Entry 2XTD (X-ray diffraction, 3.20 A resolution); this record covers chains A and B.

Chain A (and B):
Molecule: TBL1 F-box-like/wd repeat-containing protein TBL1X
Source organism: Homo sapiens
Notes: fragment: n-terminal tetramerisation domain, residues 1-71; chain B of this document is another copy of the same molecule, construct and numbering; everything in this record applies to it too
Reference sequence: O60907 (TBL1X_HUMAN); residue numbers follow UniProt; this construct covers 1-71
Amino-acid sequence (71 residues; row label = number of the first residue in the row):
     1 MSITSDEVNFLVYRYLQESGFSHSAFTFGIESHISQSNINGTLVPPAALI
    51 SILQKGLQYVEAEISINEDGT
Unresolved in the structure: 69-71 (chain B: 1, 66-71)
From the paper describing this entry:
  - mutagenesis - V60N: abolished signaling
  - mutagenesis - V60N: decreased binding to SMRT-GPS2 chimera

Interface between chain A and chain B:
Contacting residue pairs - 53 pairs, chain A then chain B:
  M1(A) - L57(B)
  I3(A) - Q54(B)
  I3(A) - L57(B)  hydrophobic
  V8(A) - Y15(B)
  N9(A) - Y15(B)  hydrogen bond
  N9(A) - F21(B)
  V12(A) - V12(B)  hydrophobic
  V12(A) - L49(B)  hydrophobic
  Y15(A) - S5(B)
  Y15(A) - V8(B)
  Y15(A) - N9(B)  hydrogen bond
  L16(A) - F28(B)  hydrophobic
  F21(A) - N9(B)
  F21(A) - F28(B)  hydrophobic
  F21(A) - E31(B)
  F21(A) - S32(B)
  S22(A) - E31(B)  hydrogen bond (backbone-side chain)
  H23(A) - T27(B)
  H23(A) - E31(B)  hydrogen bond (backbone-side chain)
  S24(A) - T27(B)
  S24(A) - F28(B)  hydrogen bond (side chain-backbone)
  S24(A) - E31(B)  hydrogen bond
  T27(A) - H23(B)
  T27(A) - S24(B)
  T27(A) - T27(B)
  F28(A) - L16(B)  hydrophobic
  F28(A) - F21(B)  hydrophobic
  F28(A) - S24(B)  hydrogen bond (backbone-side chain)
  E31(A) - F21(B)
  E31(A) - S22(B)  hydrogen bond (side chain-backbone)
  E31(A) - H23(B)  hydrogen bond (side chain-backbone)
  E31(A) - S24(B)  hydrogen bond
  L49(A) - L53(B)  hydrophobic
  I52(A) - L53(B)
  I52(A) - G56(B)
  L53(A) - L11(B)  hydrophobic
  L53(A) - L49(B)  hydrophobic
  L53(A) - I52(B)
  L53(A) - L53(B)  hydrophobic
  Q54(A) - S2(B)  hydrogen bond (side chain-backbone)
  Q54(A) - I3(B)
  K55(A) - Y59(B)
  K55(A) - V60(B)
  K55(A) - E63(B)  salt bridge
  G56(A) - I52(B)
  G56(A) - K55(B)
  G56(A) - G56(B)
  L57(A) - I52(B)  hydrophobic
  Q58(A) - Y59(B)
  Y59(A) - K55(B)
  Y59(A) - Q58(B)  hydrogen bond
  Y59(A) - Y59(B)  hydrophobic
  E63(A) - K55(B)  salt bridge
Interface residues without a listed pair, chain A (31 interface residues in all): S2, S5, L11, G20, S32, I50, V60
Interface residues without a listed pair, chain B (29 interface residues in all): G20

In short:
31 residues of chain A and 29 residues of chain B are in contact, with 12 hydrogen bonds and 2 salt bridges.
Polar pairs include K55(A)-E63(B), N9(A)-Y15(B) and S22(A)-E31(B). From the paper: V60N of chain A abolishes
signaling; V60N of chain A reduces binding to SMRT-GPS2 chimera.
Chain A and chain B are both TBL1 F-box-like/wd repeat-containing protein TBL1X (Homo sapiens); the structure,
Structure of the TBL1 tetramerisation domain, was determined by X-ray diffraction (same publication as 2XTC
and 2XTE).
